PDB entry 7ADR | X-ray diffraction, 1.00 A resolution | chains B and E of the 6 polymer chains in the assembly

[Chain B (and E)]
Protein: Nitrogenase vanadium-iron protein beta chain
Source organism: Azotobacter vinelandii
Notes: EC 1.18.6.1; chain E of this document is another copy of the same molecule, construct and numbering; everything in this record applies to it too
Reference sequence: P16856 (VNFK_AZOVI); residue numbers follow UniProt; this construct covers 1-475
Chain sequence (475 residues; row label = number of the first residue in the row):
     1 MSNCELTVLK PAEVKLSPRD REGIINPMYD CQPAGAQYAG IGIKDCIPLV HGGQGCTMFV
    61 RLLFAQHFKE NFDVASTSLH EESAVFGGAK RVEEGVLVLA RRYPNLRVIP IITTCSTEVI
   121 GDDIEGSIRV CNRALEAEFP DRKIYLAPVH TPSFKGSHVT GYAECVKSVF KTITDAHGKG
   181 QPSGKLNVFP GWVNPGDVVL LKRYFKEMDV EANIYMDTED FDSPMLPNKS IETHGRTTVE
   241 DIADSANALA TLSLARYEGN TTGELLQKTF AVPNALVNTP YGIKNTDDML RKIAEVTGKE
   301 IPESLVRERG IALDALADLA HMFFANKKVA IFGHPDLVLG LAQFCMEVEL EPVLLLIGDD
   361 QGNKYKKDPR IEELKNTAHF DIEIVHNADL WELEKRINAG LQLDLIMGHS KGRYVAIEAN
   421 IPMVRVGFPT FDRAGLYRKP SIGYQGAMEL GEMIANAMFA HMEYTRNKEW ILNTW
Unresolved in the structure: 1-10 (chain E: 1-9)
UniProt features mapped onto this chain:
  - binding site ([8Fe-7S] cluster): C31, C56, C115, S153

[Chain B / chain E interface]
Residue-residue contacts (87):
  Q66(B) - N473(E)  hydrogen bond (side chain-backbone)
  Q66(B) - T474(E)
  K69(B) - D318(E)
  K69(B) - W475(E)
  E70(B) - D314(E)
  D220(B) - R307(E)  salt bridge
  D222(B) - I311(E)
  S223(B) - D314(E)
  P224(B) - R307(E)
  P224(B) - G310(E)
  P224(B) - I311(E)
  M225(B) - G310(E)  hydrogen bond (backbone-backbone)
  M225(B) - D314(E)
  E232(B) - R307(E)  salt bridge
  R307(B) - D220(E)  salt bridge
  R307(B) - P224(E)
  R307(B) - E232(E)  salt bridge
  G310(B) - P224(E)
  G310(B) - M225(E)  hydrogen bond (backbone-backbone)
  I311(B) - D222(E)
  I311(B) - P224(E)
  D314(B) - E70(E)
  D314(B) - S223(E)
  D314(B) - M225(E)
  A315(B) - R438(E)
  D318(B) - K69(E)
  R413(B) - E463(E)  salt bridge
  R413(B) - E469(E)  hydrogen bond (side chain-backbone)
  R413(B) - L472(E)
  Y414(B) - W470(E)
  I417(B) - E463(E)
  I417(B) - R466(E)  hydrogen bond (backbone-side chain)
  E418(B) - R466(E)  salt bridge
  N420(B) - Y464(E)
  R425(B) - E463(E)  salt bridge
  F431(B) - L472(E)
  F431(B) - N473(E)
  F431(B) - W475(E)  hydrogen bond (backbone-side chain)
  D432(B) - F459(E)
  D432(B) - E463(E)
  D432(B) - L472(E)
  R433(B) - N456(E)
  R433(B) - F459(E)
  R433(B) - A460(E)
  R433(B) - E463(E)  salt bridge
  R433(B) - W475(E)
  A434(B) - E452(E)
  A434(B) - N456(E)  hydrogen bond (backbone-side chain)
  A434(B) - F459(E)
  A434(B) - W475(E)  hydrophobic
  G435(B) - E452(E)
  R438(B) - A315(E)
  R438(B) - M448(E)
  R438(B) - E452(E)  salt bridge
  M448(B) - R438(E)
  E452(B) - A434(E)
  E452(B) - G435(E)
  E452(B) - R438(E)  salt bridge
  N456(B) - R433(E)
  N456(B) - A434(E)  hydrogen bond (side chain-backbone)
  F459(B) - D432(E)
  F459(B) - R433(E)
  F459(B) - A434(E)
  A460(B) - R433(E)
  H461(B) - Y464(E)  hydrogen bond
  E463(B) - R413(E)  salt bridge
  E463(B) - I417(E)
  E463(B) - R425(E)  salt bridge
  E463(B) - D432(E)
  E463(B) - R433(E)  salt bridge
  Y464(B) - N420(E)
  Y464(B) - H461(E)  hydrogen bond
  Y464(B) - Y464(E)  hydrophobic
  R466(B) - I417(E)  hydrogen bond (side chain-backbone)
  R466(B) - E418(E)  salt bridge
  E469(B) - R413(E)  hydrogen bond (backbone-side chain)
  W470(B) - Y414(E)
  L472(B) - R413(E)
  L472(B) - F431(E)
  L472(B) - D432(E)
  N473(B) - Q66(E)  hydrogen bond (backbone-side chain)
  N473(B) - F431(E)
  T474(B) - Q66(E)
  W475(B) - K69(E)
  W475(B) - F431(E)  hydrogen bond (side chain-backbone)
  W475(B) - R433(E)
  W475(B) - A434(E)  hydrophobic
Other interface residues (no listed pair), chain B (50 interface residues in all): L226, P227, R236, V306, L313, L319, Y437, A455
Other interface residues (no listed pair), chain E (50 interface residues in all): L226, P227, R236, V306, L313, L319, Y437, A455

[Summary]
The chain B/chain E interface involves 50 residues from each chain, with 14 hydrogen bonds and 14 salt
bridges. Polar pairs include D220(B)-R307(E), E232(B)-R307(E) and R413(B)-E463(E). From UniProt: 4 [8Fe-7S]
cluster-binding residues on chain B.
Both chains are Nitrogenase vanadium-iron protein beta chain (Azotobacter vinelandii). Entry 7ADR (CO bound as
bridging ligand at the active site of vanadium nitrogenase VFe protein) was determined by X-ray diffraction
(same publication as 7ADY).
